7GWG - chains A and D; structure by X-ray diffraction, 1.90 A resolution.

Chain A:
Molecule: B-cell lymphoma 6 protein
From: Homo sapiens
Reference sequence: P41182 (BCL6_HUMAN); numbering as in UniProt (aligned over 5-129)
Chain sequence (128 residues; row label = number of the first residue in the row):
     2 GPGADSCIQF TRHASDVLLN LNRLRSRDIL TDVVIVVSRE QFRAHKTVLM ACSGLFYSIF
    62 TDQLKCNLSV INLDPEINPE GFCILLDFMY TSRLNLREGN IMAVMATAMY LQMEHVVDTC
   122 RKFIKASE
Not modelled in the structure: 2-5, 129
Construct notes: expression tag (2-4)
Small-molecule neighbours: A1ADA (5-{[5-chloro-2-(dimethylamino)pyrimidin-4-yl]amino}-1,3-dihydro-2H-indol-2-one): Asn21, Arg24, Leu25, Arg28, Met51, Ala52, Cys53, Ser54, Gly55, Tyr58, Gln113, Met114, Glu115
Curated features (UniProtKB/Swiss-Prot):
  - mutagenesis: Asn21 (N21K: Abolishes interaction with NCOR2 and HDAC2, no effect on interaction with CTBP1 and transcriptional autoinhibition; when associated with A-116 and 376-Q--Q-379), Ser59 (S59A: Abolished ubiquitination by the SCF(FBXL17) complex), His116 (H116A: Abolishes interaction with NCOR2 and HDAC2, no effect on interaction with CTBP1 and transcriptional autoinhibition; when associated with K-21 and 376-Q--Q-379)

Chain D:
Molecule: WVIP tetrapeptide
Chain sequence (6 residues; row label = number of the first residue in the row; numbering starts at 0):
     0 XWVIPA
Modified residues: ACE (acetyl group) at position 0

Interface between chain A and chain D:
Contacting residue pairs (11):
  Cys8(A) - Pro4(D)
  Ile9(A) - Trp1(D)  hydrophobic
  Ile9(A) - Val2(D)
  Gln10(A) - ACE_0(D)
  Gln10(A) - Trp1(D)
  Gln10(A) - Val2(D)  hydrogen bond (backbone-backbone)
  Gln10(A) - Pro4(D)
  Phe11(A) - ACE_0(D)
  Phe11(A) - Trp1(D)
  Thr12(A) - ACE_0(D)  hydrogen bond (backbone-backbone)
  Thr12(A) - Val2(D)
Other interface residues (no listed pair), chain D (5 interface residues in all): Ile3

Summary:
The chain A/chain D interface involves 5 residues from each chain, with 2 hydrogen bonds. The backbones
hydrogen-bond at Gln10(A)-Val2(D) and Thr12(A)-ACE_0(D). Chain A binds compound A1ADA. Curated annotation
(UniProt) lists 3 mutagenesis sites on chain A.
Chain A is B-cell lymphoma 6 protein (Homo sapiens) and chain D is WVIP tetrapeptide; the structure, Crystal
Structure of B-cell lymphoma 6 protein BTB domain in complex with ligand 6 at 1.23 ..., was determined by
X-ray diffraction, deposited together with 7GUD, 7GUE, 7GUF, 7GUG, 7GUH, 7GUI and 126 further entries.
